PDB entry 5V8R | X-ray diffraction, 1.90 A resolution | chain A

[Chain A]
Molecule: Botulinum neurotoxin type A
Organism: Clostridium botulinum
Notes: EC 3.4.24.69
UniProtKB: P10845 (BXA1_CLOBO); residues 1-424 here = UniProt positions 1-424
Chain sequence (444 residues; row label = number of the first residue in the row; numbers below 1 keep their minus sign (Met-19 is residue -19)):
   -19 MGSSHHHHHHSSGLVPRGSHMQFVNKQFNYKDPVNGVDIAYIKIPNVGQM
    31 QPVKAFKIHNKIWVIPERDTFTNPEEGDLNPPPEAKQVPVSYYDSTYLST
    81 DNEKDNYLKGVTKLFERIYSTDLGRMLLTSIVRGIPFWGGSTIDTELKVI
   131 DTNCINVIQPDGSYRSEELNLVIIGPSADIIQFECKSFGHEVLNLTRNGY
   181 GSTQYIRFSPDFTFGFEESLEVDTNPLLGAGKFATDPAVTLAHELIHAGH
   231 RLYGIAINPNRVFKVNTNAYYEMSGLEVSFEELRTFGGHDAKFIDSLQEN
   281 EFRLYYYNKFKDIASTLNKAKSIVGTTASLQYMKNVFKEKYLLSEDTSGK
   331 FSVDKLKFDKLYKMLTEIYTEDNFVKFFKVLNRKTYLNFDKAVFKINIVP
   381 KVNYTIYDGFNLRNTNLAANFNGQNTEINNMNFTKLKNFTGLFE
Unresolved in the structure: -19 to -12, 27-28, 64-69, 202-205, 245-257, 306-307, 369, 419-424
Sequence notes: initiating methionine (-19); expression tag (-18 to 0); conflict Gln2 (Pro in P10845)
Ion coordination: Zn2+: His223, His227, Glu262 (together with 90J)
Small-molecule neighbours: 90J (N-[4-(4-fluorophenyl)-1H-pyrazol-3-yl]-2-sulfanylacetamide): Ile161, Gln162, Phe163, Glu164, Phe194, Val219, Thr220, His223, Glu224, His227, Glu262, Glu351, Arg363, Tyr366
Reported in the primary citation:
  - binding site for 90J: Ile161 to Phe163, Thr220, His223, Glu224, Glu351, Arg363
  - conformationally variable residues (side-chain flip): Arg363

[Overview]
Ligands of chain A: compound 90J. His223, His227 and Glu262 coordinate Zn2+. The paper reports a binding site
for 90J at Ile161, Thr220 and His223 among others; conformational variability at Arg363.
Chain A is Botulinum neurotoxin type A (Clostridium botulinum); the structure, Small Molecule Inhibitor
ABS-143 Bound to the Botulinum Neurotoxin Serotype A Light Chain, was determined by X-ray diffraction together
with 5V8P and 5V8U from the same study.
